Entry 7PEA (electron microscopy, 4.07 A resolution (low resolution: residue-level contacts below are approximate; hydrogen-bond / salt-bridge calls are withheld)); this record covers chains F and A of the 8 polymer chains in the assembly.

# Chain F
Molecule: Regulatory-associated protein of mTOR
Source organism: Homo sapiens
UniProt: Q8N122 (RPTOR_HUMAN); residues 1-1335 here = UniProt positions 1-1335
Sequence (1396 residues; row label = number of the first residue in the row; numbers below 1 keep their minus sign (Met-60 is residue -60)):
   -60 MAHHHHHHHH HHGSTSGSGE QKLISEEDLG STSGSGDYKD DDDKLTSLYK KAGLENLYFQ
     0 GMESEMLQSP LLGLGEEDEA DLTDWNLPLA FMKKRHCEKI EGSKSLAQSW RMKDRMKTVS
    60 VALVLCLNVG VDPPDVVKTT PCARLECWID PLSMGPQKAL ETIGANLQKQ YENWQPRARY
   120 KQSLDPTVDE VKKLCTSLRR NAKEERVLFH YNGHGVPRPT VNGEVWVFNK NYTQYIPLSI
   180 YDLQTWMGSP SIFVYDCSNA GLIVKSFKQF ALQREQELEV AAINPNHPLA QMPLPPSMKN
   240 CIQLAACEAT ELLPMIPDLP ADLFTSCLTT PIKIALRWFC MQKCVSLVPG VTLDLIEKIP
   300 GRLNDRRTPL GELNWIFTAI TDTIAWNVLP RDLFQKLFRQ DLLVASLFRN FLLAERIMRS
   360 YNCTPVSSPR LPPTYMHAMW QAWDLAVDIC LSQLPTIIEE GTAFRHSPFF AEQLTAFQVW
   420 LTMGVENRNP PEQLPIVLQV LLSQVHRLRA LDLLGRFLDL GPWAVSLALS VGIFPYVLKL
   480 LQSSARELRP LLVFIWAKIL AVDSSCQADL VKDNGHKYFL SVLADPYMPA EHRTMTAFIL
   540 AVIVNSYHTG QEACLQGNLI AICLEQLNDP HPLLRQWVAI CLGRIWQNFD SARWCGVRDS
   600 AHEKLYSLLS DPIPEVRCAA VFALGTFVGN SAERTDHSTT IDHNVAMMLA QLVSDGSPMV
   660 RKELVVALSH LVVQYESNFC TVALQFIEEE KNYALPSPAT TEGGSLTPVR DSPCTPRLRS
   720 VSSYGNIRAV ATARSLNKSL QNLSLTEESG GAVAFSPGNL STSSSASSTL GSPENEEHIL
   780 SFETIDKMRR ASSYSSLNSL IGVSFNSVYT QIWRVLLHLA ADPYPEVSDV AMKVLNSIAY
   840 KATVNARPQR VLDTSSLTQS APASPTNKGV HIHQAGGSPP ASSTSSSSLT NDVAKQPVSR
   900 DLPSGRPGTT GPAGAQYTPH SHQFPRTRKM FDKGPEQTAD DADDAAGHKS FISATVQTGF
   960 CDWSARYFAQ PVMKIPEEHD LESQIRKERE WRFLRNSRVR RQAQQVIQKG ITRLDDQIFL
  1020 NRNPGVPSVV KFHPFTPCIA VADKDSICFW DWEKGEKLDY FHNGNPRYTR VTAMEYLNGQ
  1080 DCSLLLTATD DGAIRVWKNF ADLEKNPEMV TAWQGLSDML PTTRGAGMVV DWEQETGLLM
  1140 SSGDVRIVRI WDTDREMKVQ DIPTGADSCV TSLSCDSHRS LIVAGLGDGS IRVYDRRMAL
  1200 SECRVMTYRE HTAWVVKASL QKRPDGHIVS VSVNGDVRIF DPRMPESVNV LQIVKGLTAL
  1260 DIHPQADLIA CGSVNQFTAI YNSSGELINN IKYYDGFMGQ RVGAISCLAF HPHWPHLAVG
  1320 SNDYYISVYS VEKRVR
Unresolved in the structure: -60 to 17, 220-235, 687-805, 841-949, 1117-1124, 1293-1302, 1332-1335
Sequence notes: initiating methionine (-60); expression tag (-59 to 0)
Curated features (UniProtKB/Swiss-Prot):
  - modified residue: Ser44 (Phosphoserine), Ser122 (Phosphoserine), Ser696 (Phosphoserine), Thr706 (Phosphothreonine), Ser719 (Phosphoserine), Ser721 (Phosphoserine), Ser722 (Phosphoserine), Ser738 (Phosphoserine), Ser791 (Phosphoserine), Ser792 (Phosphoserine), Ser836 (Phosphoserine), Ser855 (Phosphoserine), Ser859 (Phosphoserine), Ser863 (Phosphoserine), Thr865 (Phosphothreonine), Ser877 (Phosphoserine), Ser982 (Phosphoserine), Lys1097 (N6-acetyllysine)
  - glycosylation: Thr700 (O-linked (GlcNAc) threonine)
  - cross-link (Glycyl lysine isopeptide (Lys-Gly)): Lys932 (interchain with G-Cter in ubiquitin), Lys948 (interchain with G-Cter in ubiquitin)
  - mutagenesis: Asn557 to Glu564 (In alpha24 mutant; abolished interaction with GTP-bound RRAGA and recruitment to lysosomes), Ala560 (A560F: In alphax3 mutant; abolished interaction with GTP-bound RRAGA and recruitment to lysosomes; when associated with E-597 and A-635), Cys594 to Asp598 (In alpha26 mutant; abolished interaction with GTP-bound RRAGA and recruitment to lysosomes), Arg597 (R597E: In alphax3 mutant; abolished interaction with GTP-bound RRAGA and recruitment to lysosomes; when associated with F-560 and A-635), Thr634 to His636 (In alpha29 mutant; abolished interaction with GTP-bound RRAGA and recruitment to lysosomes), Asp635 (D635A: In alphax3 mutant; abolished interaction with GTP-bound RRAGA and recruitment to lysosomes; when associated with F-560 and E-597), Thr699 (T699A: Does not affect O-GlcNAcylation in response to glucose sufficiency), Thr700 (T700A: Abolished O-GlcNAcylation in response to glucose sufficiency, leading to decreased mTORC1 activation), Ser722 (S722A: Abolishes AMPK-mediated phosphorylation; when associated with A-792. Increased O-GlcNAcylation; when associated with A-792), Lys737 (K737R: Does not affect ubiquitination), Ser791 (S791A/D: Abolished phosphorylation after forskolin treatment), Ser792 (S792A: Abolishes AMPK-mediated phosphorylation; when associated with A-722. Increased O-GlcNAcylation; when associated with A-722. Does not affect phosphorylation after forskolin treatment), 10 further mutagenesis entries in UniProt

# Chain A
Molecule: Serine/threonine-protein kinase mTOR
Source organism: Homo sapiens
Notes: EC 2.7.11.1
UniProt: P42345 (MTOR_HUMAN); residue numbers follow UniProt; this construct covers 1-16, 31-36, 54-355, 381-2549
Sequence (2549 residues; row label = number of the first residue in the row; X marks 56 residues of unknown identity (built as UNK)):
     1 MLGTGPAAAT TAATTSXXXX XXXXXXXXXX SRNEETXXXX XXXXXXXXXX XXXEMSQEES
    61 TRFYDQLNHH IFELVSSSDA NERKGGILAI ASLIGVEGGN ATRIGRFANY LRNLLPSNDP
   121 VVMEMASKAI GRLAMAGDTF TAEYVEFEVK RALEWLGADR NEGRRHAAVL VLRELAISVP
   181 TFFFQQVQPF FDNIFVAVWD PKQAIREGAV AALRACLILT TQREPKEMQK PQWYRHTFEE
   241 AEKGFDETLA KEKGMNRDDR IHGALLILNE LVRISSMEGE RLREEMEEIT QQQLVHDKYC
   301 KDLMGFGTKP RHITPFTSFQ AVQPQQSNAL VGLLGYSSHQ GLMGFGTSPS PAKSTXXXXX
   361 XXXXXXXXXX XXXXXXXXXX RNSKNSLIQM TILNLLPRLA AFRPSAFTDT QYLQDTMNHV
   421 LSCVKKEKER TAAFQALGLL SVAVRSEFKV YLPRVLDIIR AALPPKDFAH KRQKAMQVDA
   481 TVFTCISMLA RAMGPGIQQD IKELLEPMLA VGLSPALTAV LYDLSRQIPQ LKKDIQDGLL
   541 KMLSLVLMHK PLRHPGMPKG LAHQLASPGL TTLPEASDVG SITLALRTLG SFEFEGHSLT
   601 QFVRHCADHF LNSEHKEIRM EAARTCSRLL TPSIHLISGH AHVVSQTAVQ VVADVLSKLL
   661 VVGITDPDPD IRYCVLASLD ERFDAHLAQA ENLQALFVAL NDQVFEIREL AICTVGRLSS
   721 MNPAFVMPFL RKMLIQILTE LEHSGIGRIK EQSARMLGHL VSNAPRLIRP YMEPILKALI
   781 LKLKDPDPDP NPGVINNVLA TIGELAQVSG LEMRKWVDEL FIIIMDMLQD SSLLAKRQVA
   841 LWTLGQLVAS TGYVVEPYRK YPTLLEVLLN FLKTEQNQGT RREAIRVLGL LGALDPYKHK
   901 VNIGMIDQSR DASAVSLSES KSSQDSSDYS TSEMLVNMGN LPLDEFYPAV SMVALMRIFR
   961 DQSLSHHHTM VVQAITFIFK SLGLKCVQFL PQVMPTFLNV IRVCDGAIRE FLFQQLGMLV
  1021 SFVKSHIRPY MDEIVTLMRE FWVMNTSIQS TIILLIEQIV VALGGEFKLY LPQLIPHMLR
  1081 VFMHDNSPGR IVSIKLLAAI QLFGANLDDY LHLLLPPIVK LFDAPEAPLP SRKAALETVD
  1141 RLTESLDFTD YASRIIHPIV RTLDQSPELR STAMDTLSSL VFQLGKKYQI FIPMVNKVLV
  1201 RHRINHQRYD VLICRIVKGY TLADEEEDPL IYQHRMLRSG QGDALASGPV ETGPMKKLHV
  1261 STINLQKAWG AARRVSKDDW LEWLRRLSLE LLKDSSSPSL RSCWALAQAY NPMARDLFNA
  1321 AFVSCWSELN EDQQDELIRS IELALTSQDI AEVTQTLLNL AEFMEHSDKG PLPLRDDNGI
  1381 VLLGERAAKC RAYAKALHYK ELEFQKGPTP AILESLISIN NKLQQPEAAA GVLEYAMKHF
  1441 GELEIQATWY EKLHEWEDAL VAYDKKMDTN KDDPELMLGR MRCLEALGEW GQLHQQCCEK
  1501 WTLVNDETQA KMARMAAAAA WGLGQWDSME EYTCMIPRDT HDGAFYRAVL ALHQDLFSLA
  1561 QQCIDKARDL LDAELTAMAG ESYSRAYGAM VSCHMLSELE EVIQYKLVPE RREIIRQIWW
  1621 ERLQGCQRIV EDWQKILMVR SLVVSPHEDM RTWLKYASLC GKSGRLALAH KTLVLLLGVD
  1681 PSRQLDHPLP TVHPQVTYAY MKNMWKSARK IDAFQHMQHF VQTMQQQAQH AIATEDQQHK
  1741 QELHKLMARC FLKLGEWQLN LQGINESTIP KVLQYYSAAT EHDRSWYKAW HAWAVMNFEA
  1801 VLHYKHQNQA RDEKKKLRHA SGANITNATT AATTAATATT TASTEGSNSE SEAESTENSP
  1861 TPSPLQKKVT EDLSKTLLMY TVPAVQGFFR SISLSRGNNL QDTLRVLTLW FDYGHWPDVN
  1921 EALVEGVKAI QIDTWLQVIP QLIARIDTPR PLVGRLIHQL LTDIGRYHPQ ALIYPLTVAS
  1981 KSTTTARHNA ANKILKNMCE HSNTLVQQAM MVSEELIRVA ILWHEMWHEG LEEASRLYFG
  2041 ERNVKGMFEV LEPLHAMMER GPQTLKETSF NQAYGRDLME AQEWCRKYMK SGNVKDLTQA
  2101 WDLYYHVFRR ISKQLPQLTS LELQYVSPKL LMCRDLELAV PGTYDPNQPI IRIQSIAPSL
  2161 QVITSKQRPR KLTLMGSNGH EFVFLLKGHE DLRQDERVMQ LFGLVNTLLA NDPTSLRKNL
  2221 SIQRYAVIPL STNSGLIGWV PHCDTLHALI RDYREKKKIL LNIEHRIMLR MAPDYDHLTL
  2281 MQKVEVFEHA VNNTAGDDLA KLLWLKSPSS EVWFDRRTNY TRSLAVMSMV GYILGLGDRH
  2341 PSNLMLDRLS GKILHIDFGD CFEVAMTREK FPEKIPFRLT RMLTNAMEVT GLDGNYRITC
  2401 HTVMEVLREH KDSVMAVLEA FVYDPLLNWR LMDTNTKGNK RSRTRTDSYS AGQSVEILDG
  2461 VELGEPAHKK TGTTVPESIH SFIGDGLVKP EALNKKAIQI INRVRDKLTG RDFSHDDTLD
  2521 VPTQVELLIK QATSHENLCQ CYIGWCPFW
Unresolved in the structure: 1-16, 31-36, 54-59, 75-81, 157-161, 224-232, 247-257, 290-303, 318-355, 381-385, 405-409, 467-477, 492-496, 550-577, 596-598, 634-643, 787-790, 904-932, 1223-1260, 1815-1866, 2437-2491
Residues lining bound ligands: inositol hexakisphosphate (IHP): Arg1628, Lys1655, Ser1658, Lys1662, Tyr1698, Lys1702, Lys1706, Arg1749, Lys1753, Trp1786, Lys1788
Curated features (UniProtKB/Swiss-Prot):
  - modified residue: Met1 (N-acetylmethionine), Ser567 (Phosphoserine), Thr1162 (Phosphothreonine), Lys1218 (N6-acetyllysine), Ser1261 (Phosphoserine), Ser2159 (Phosphoserine), Thr2164 (Phosphothreonine), Thr2173 (Phosphothreonine), Thr2446 (Phosphothreonine), Ser2448 (Phosphoserine), Ser2478 (Phosphoserine), Ser2481 (Phosphoserine)
  - natural variant: Ala8 (A8S: In a lung large cell carcinoma sample), Met135 (M135T: In a metastatic melanoma sample), Arg624 (R624H: In FCORD2; uncertain significance), Asp1376 (D1376E: Found in a patient with focal epilepsy; uncertain significance), Tyr1450 (Y1450D: In FCORD2), Trp1456 (W1456G: In FCORD2), Ala1459 (A1459D: In FCORD2; A1459S: In FCORD2; uncertain significance), Leu1460 (L1460P: In FCORD2), Cys1483 (C1483R: In FCORD2), Trp1490 (W1490R: In SKS), Met1595 (M1595I: In SKS), Arg1709 (R1709H: In FCORD2; uncertain significance), 13 further natural variant entries in UniProt
  - region: Val2162 to Arg2168 (G-loop), Lys2258 to Gly2296 (Interaction with MLST8), Gly2335 to Asn2343 (Catalytic loop), His2355 to Thr2380 (Activation loop)
  - binding site (1D-myo-inositol hexakisphosphate): Lys1662, Lys1702, Arg1749
  - binding site (ATP): Ser2165, Gln2167, Leu2185, Lys2187, Glu2190, Tyr2225, Gly2238, Trp2239, Val2240, Thr2245, Met2345, Ile2356
  - binding site (Mg(2+)): Asn2343, Asp2357
  - cross-link: Lys2066 (Glycyl lysine isopeptide (Lys-Gly) (interchain with G-Cter in ubiquitin))
  - mutagenesis: Lys2066 (K2066R: Complete loss ubiquitination by the SCF(FBXO22) complex), Ser2159 (S2159A: Reduces mTORC1-associated S-2481 autophosphorylation; when associated with A-2164. Reduced activity of the mTORC1 complex; S2159D: Mimics phosphorylation ...), Thr2164 (T2164A: Reduces mTORC1-associated S-2481 autophosphorylation; when associated with A-2159; T2164E: Stronger phosphorylation of RPS6KB1; when associated with D-2159), Thr2173 (T2173A: Increased mTOR kinase activity), His2340 (H2340A: Barely detectable kinase activity), Asp2357 (D2357E: Kinase-dead mutant, loss of interaction with TM4SF5 and loss of lysosome membrane localization; when associated with I-2364), Val2364 (V2364I: Kinase-dead mutant, loss of interaction with TM4SF5 and loss of lysosome membrane localization; when associated with E-2357)

# How chain F and chain A interact
Residue-residue contacts (25):
  Lys282(F) with His743(A)
  Cys283(F) with Arg731(A)
  Leu286(F) with Ile735(A); Tyr771(A); Pro774(A)
  Asp383(F) with Arg731(A)
  Leu384(F) with Arg731(A); Tyr771(A)
  Asp387(F) with Arg731(A); Tyr771(A)
  Glu411(F) with Ala724(A)
  Ala415(F) with Ala724(A); Phe725(A)
  Val418(F) with Ala688(A); Gln689(A)
  Thr421(F) with Gln689(A)
  Met422(F) with Ala653(A); Gln689(A)
  Arg427(F) with Gln689(A); Glu691(A)
  Gln432(F) with Phe725(A)
  Ile974(F) with Val644(A)
  Asp979(F) with Ser645(A); Thr647(A)
  Glu981(F) with Ser645(A)
Other interface residues (no listed pair), chain F (23 interface residues in all): Phe278, Ser285, Gln380, Trp419, Lys973, Ser982, Lys986
Other interface residues (no listed pair), chain A (25 interface residues in all): Thr600, Gln646, Ala648, His686, Met721, Asn722, Pro723, Met727, Pro728, Lys732, Leu738

# In short
The interface between chain F and chain A involves 23 residues on one side and 25 on the other. Chain A binds
inositol hexakisphosphate.
Here chain F is Regulatory-associated protein of mTOR and chain A is Serine/threonine-protein kinase mTOR,
both from Homo sapiens. Entry 7PEA (cryo-EM structure of DEPTOR bound to human mTOR complex 1, overall
refinement) was determined by electron microscopy (same publication as 7PE7, 7PE8, 7PE9, 7PEB and 7PEC).
